7WV9 - chains A and R of the 5 polymer chains in the assembly; structure by electron microscopy, 3.36 A resolution.

# Chain A
Molecule: Guanine nucleotide-binding protein G(i) subunit alpha-2
From: Homo sapiens
Reference sequence: P04899 (GNAI2_HUMAN); residue numbers follow UniProt; this construct covers 1-355
Chain sequence (355 residues; row label = number of the first residue in the row):
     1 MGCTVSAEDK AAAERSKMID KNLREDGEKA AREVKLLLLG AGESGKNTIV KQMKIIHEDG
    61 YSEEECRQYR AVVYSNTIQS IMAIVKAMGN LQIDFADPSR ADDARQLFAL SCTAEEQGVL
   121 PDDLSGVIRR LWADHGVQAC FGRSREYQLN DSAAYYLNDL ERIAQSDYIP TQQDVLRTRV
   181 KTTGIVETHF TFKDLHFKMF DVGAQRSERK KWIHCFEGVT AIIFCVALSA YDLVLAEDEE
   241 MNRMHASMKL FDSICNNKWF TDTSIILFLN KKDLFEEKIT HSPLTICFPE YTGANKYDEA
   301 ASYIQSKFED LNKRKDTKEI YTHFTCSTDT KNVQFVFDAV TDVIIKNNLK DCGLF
Not modelled in the structure: 1-3, 55-182
Sequence notes: engineered mutation N47 (Ser in P04899), A204 (Gly in P04899), A246 (Glu in P04899), S327 (Ala in P04899)
Curated features (UniProtKB/Swiss-Prot):
  - region: K35 to K46, T48 (G1 motif), D174 to T182 (G2 motif), F197 to G203, Q205, R206 (G3 motif), I266 to D273 (G4 motif), T325, C326, T328 to T330 (G5 motif)
  - binding site (GTP): L176 to T182, D201 to G203, Q205, N270 to D273
  - binding site (Mg(2+)): T182
  - modified residue: R179 (ADP-ribosylarginine), Q205 (Deamidated glutamine), C352 (ADP-ribosylcysteine)
  - lipidation: G2 (N-myristoyl glycine), C3 (S-palmitoyl cysteine)

# Chain R
Molecule: Cannabinoid receptor 1
From: Homo sapiens
Reference sequence: P21554 (CNR1_HUMAN); residues 1-472 here = UniProt positions 1-472
Chain sequence (472 residues; each row starts with the number of its first residue):
     1 MKSILDGLAD TTFRTITTDL LYVGSNDIQY EDIKGDMASK LGYFPQKFPL TSFRGSPFQE
    61 KMTAGDNPQL VPADQVNITE FYNKSLSSFK ENEENIQCGE NFMDIECFMV LNPSQQLAIA
   121 VLSLTLGTFT VLENLLVLCV ILHSRSLRCR PSYHFIGSLA VADLLGSVIF VYSFIDFHVF
   181 HRKDSRNVFL FKLGGVTASF TASVGSLFLT AIDRYISIHR PLAYKRIVTR PKAVVAFCLM
   241 WTIAIVIAVL PLLGWNCEKL QSVCSDIFPH IDETYLMFWI GVTSVLLLFI VYAYMYILWK
   301 AHSHAVRMIQ RGTQKSIIIH TSEDGKVQVT RPDQARMDIR LAKTLVLILV VLIICWGPLL
   361 AIMVYDVFGK MNKLIKTVFA FCSMLCLLNS TVNPIIYALR SKDLRHAFRS MFPSCEGTAQ
   421 PLDNSMGDSD CLHKHANNAA SVHRAAESCI KSTVKIAKVT MSVSTDTSAE AL
Not modelled in the structure: 1-105, 316-331, 412-472
Cystine bridges: C257-C264
Small-molecule neighbours:
  - 7IC (6-methyl-3-[(1S)-2-nitro-1-thiophen-2-yl-ethyl]-2-phenyl-1H-indole): L165, I169, F191, K192, G194, G195, A198, A248, V249
  - 9GF (2-[(1R,2R,5R)-5-hydroxy-2-(3-hydroxypropyl)cyclohexyl]-5-(2-methyloctan-2-yl)phenol): F170, S173, F174, F177, K192, L193, V196, T197, F200, I267, F268, P269, L276, W279, M363, F379, C386
Curated features (UniProtKB/Swiss-Prot):
  - region: K2 to V23 (Required for mitochondrial localization)
  - modified residue (Phosphoserine): S425, S429
  - lipidation: C415 (S-palmitoyl cysteine)
  - glycosylation (N-linked (GlcNAc...) asparagine): N77, N83
  - mutagenesis: T210 (T210A: 7-fold lower affinity for a synthetic agonist, CP55940, possibly due the stabilization of an inactive conformation), L341 to A342 (Loss of activity, when assayed for GNAI1 GTPase stimulatory activity), C415 (C415A: Loss of palmitoylation, marked loss of association with lipid rafts on the plasma membrane and loss of activity, when assayed for downstream GTP-binding and reduction in cAMP levels)

# Interface between chain A and chain R
Residue-residue contacts (35):
  R32(A) with R226(R)
  L195(A) with L222(R), hydrophobic
  E319(A) with K315(R)
  I320(A) with K315(R)
  Y321(A) with Q314(R); K315(R), hydrogen bond (side chain-backbone)
  T322(A) with Q314(R)
  F335(A) with T313(R)
  D342(A) with M308(R)
  I344(A) with P221(R), hydrophobic; L222(R), hydrophobic
  I345(A) with P221(R), hydrophobic; M337(R), hydrophobic
  N348(A) with S217(R); P221(R), hydrogen bond (side chain-backbone); Y224(R); K225(R)
  L349(A) with I218(R), hydrophobic
  K350(A) with D403(R)
  D351(A) with R150(R); S152(R); K225(R)
  C352(A) with D213(R); S217(R); Y224(R), hydrogen bond
  G353(A) with S401(R)
  L354(A) with R214(R); I218(R), hydrophobic; I297(R), hydrophobic; L341(R), hydrophobic; T344(R)
  F355(A) with L341(R), hydrophobic; R400(R); S401(R); K402(R), hydrogen bond (backbone-backbone)
Other interface residues (no listed pair), chain A (21 interface residues in all): E309, D338, T341
Other interface residues (no listed pair), chain R (27 interface residues in all): H304, R311, R340, L345

# Overview
21 residues of chain A and 27 residues of chain R are in contact, with 4 hydrogen bonds. Among the polar pairs
are Y321(A)-K315(R), N348(A)-P221(R) and C352(A)-Y224(R). Chain R binds compound 9GF and compound 7IC.
Chain A is Guanine nucleotide-binding protein G(i) subunit alpha-2 and chain R is Cannabinoid receptor 1, both
from Homo sapiens; the structure, Allosteric modulator ZCZ011 binding to CP55940-bound cannabinoid receptor 1
in complex with Gi protein, was determined by electron microscopy, deposited together with 7FEE.
